Entry 8QTI (electron microscopy, 3.09 A resolution); this record covers chains D and E of the 9 polymer chains in the assembly.

== Chain D ==
Molecule: DNA-directed RNA polymerase subunit beta'
Organism: Mycolicibacterium smegmatis MC2 155
Reference sequence: A0QS66 (RPOC_MYCS2); residues 1-1317 here = UniProt positions 1-1317
Chain sequence (1317 residues; numbered 1 to 1317; the number before each row is that of its first residue):
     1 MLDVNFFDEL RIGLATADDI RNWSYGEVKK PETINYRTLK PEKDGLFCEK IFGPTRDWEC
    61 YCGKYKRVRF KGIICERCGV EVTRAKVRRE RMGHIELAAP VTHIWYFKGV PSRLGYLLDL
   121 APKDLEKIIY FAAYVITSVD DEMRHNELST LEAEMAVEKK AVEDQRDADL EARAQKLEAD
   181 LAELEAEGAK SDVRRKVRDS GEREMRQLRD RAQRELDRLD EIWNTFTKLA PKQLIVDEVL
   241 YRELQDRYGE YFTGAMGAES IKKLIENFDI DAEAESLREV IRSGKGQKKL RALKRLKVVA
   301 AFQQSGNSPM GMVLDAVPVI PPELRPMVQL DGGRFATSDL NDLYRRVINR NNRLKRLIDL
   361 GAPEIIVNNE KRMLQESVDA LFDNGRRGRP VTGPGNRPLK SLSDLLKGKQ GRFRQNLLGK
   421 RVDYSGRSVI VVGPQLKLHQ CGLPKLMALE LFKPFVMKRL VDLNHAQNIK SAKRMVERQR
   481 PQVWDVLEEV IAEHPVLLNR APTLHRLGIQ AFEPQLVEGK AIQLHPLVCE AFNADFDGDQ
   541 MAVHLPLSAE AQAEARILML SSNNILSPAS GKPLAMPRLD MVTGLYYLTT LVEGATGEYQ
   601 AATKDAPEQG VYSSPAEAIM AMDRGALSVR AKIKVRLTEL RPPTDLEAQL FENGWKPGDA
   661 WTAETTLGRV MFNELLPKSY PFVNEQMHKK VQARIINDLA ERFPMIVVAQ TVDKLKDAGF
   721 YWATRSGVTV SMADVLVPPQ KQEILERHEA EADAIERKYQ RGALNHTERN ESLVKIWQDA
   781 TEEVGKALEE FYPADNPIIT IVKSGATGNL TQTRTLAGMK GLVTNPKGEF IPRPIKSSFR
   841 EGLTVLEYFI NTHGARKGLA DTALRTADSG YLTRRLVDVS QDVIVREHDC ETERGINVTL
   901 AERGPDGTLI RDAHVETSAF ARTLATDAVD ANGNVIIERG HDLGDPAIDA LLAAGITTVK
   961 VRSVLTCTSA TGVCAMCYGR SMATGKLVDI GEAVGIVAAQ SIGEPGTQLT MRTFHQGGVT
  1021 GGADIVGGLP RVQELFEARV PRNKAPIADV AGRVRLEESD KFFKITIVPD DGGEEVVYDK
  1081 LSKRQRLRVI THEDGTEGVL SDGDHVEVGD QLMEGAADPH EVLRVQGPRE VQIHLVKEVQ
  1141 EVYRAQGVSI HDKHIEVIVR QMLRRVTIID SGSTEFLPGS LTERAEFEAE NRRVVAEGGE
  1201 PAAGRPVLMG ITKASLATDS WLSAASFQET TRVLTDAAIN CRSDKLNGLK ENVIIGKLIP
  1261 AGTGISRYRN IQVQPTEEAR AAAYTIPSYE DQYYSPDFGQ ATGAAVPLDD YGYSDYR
Disordered / not traced: 1-5, 1012-1025, 1284-1317
Metal / ion sites: Zn2+ site 1: C60, C62, C75, C78; Mg2+: D535, D537, D539; Zn2+ site 2: C890, C967, C974, C977
UniProt features mapped onto this chain:
  - binding site (Zn(2+)): C60, C62, C75, C78, C890, C967, C974, C977
  - binding site (Mg(2+)): D535, D537, D539

== Chain E ==
Molecule: DNA-directed RNA polymerase subunit omega
Organism: Mycolicibacterium smegmatis MC2 155
Notes: EC 2.7.7.6
Reference sequence: A0QWT1 (RPOZ_MYCS2); residue numbers follow UniProt; this construct covers 1-107
Chain sequence (107 residues; numbered 1 to 107; the number before each row is that of its first residue):
     1 MSTPHADAQL NAADDLGIDS SAASAYDTPL GITNPPIDEL LSRASSKYAL VIYAAKRARQ
    61 INDYYNQLGD GILEYVGPLV EPGLQEKPLS IALREIHGDL LEHTEGE
Disordered / not traced: 1-23, 68-75

== How chain D and chain E interact ==
Contacting residue pairs (62; chain D residue first):
  H439(D) - L30(E)
  H439(D) - T33(E)
  R459(D) - Q85(E)
  A492(D) - K87(E)
  E493(D) - G31(E)
  E493(D) - I32(E)
  E493(D) - K87(E)
  E493(D) - S90(E)  hydrogen bond
  E513(D) - G31(E)
  E513(D) - I32(E)  hydrogen bond (side chain-backbone)
  E550(D) - A55(E)
  E550(D) - R59(E)  salt bridge
  Q552(D) - L89(E)
  A553(D) - V51(E)
  E554(D) - V51(E)
  R556(D) - I32(E)  hydrogen bond (side chain-backbone)
  R556(D) - N34(E)  hydrogen bond (side chain-backbone)
  R556(D) - L89(E)
  R556(D) - S90(E)
  I557(D) - K47(E)
  I557(D) - V51(E)  hydrophobic
  L558(D) - K47(E)
  L558(D) - V51(E)  hydrophobic
  L560(D) - I32(E)  hydrophobic
  N563(D) - I37(E)
  P704(D) - D38(E)
  M705(D) - I37(E)  hydrophobic
  M705(D) - D38(E)  hydrogen bond (backbone-side chain)
  I706(D) - P29(E)  hydrophobic
  I706(D) - D38(E)
  Q710(D) - Y26(E)
  Q710(D) - D27(E)  hydrogen bond (side chain-backbone)
  K714(D) - D27(E)  salt bridge
  D989(D) - S46(E)
  D989(D) - Y48(E)
  I990(D) - Y48(E)
  E992(D) - Y48(E)  hydrogen bond
  G1262(D) - Y48(E)
  T1263(D) - Y48(E)
  S1266(D) - G106(E)
  R1267(D) - E105(E)
  R1267(D) - G106(E)
  R1267(D) - E107(E)  salt bridge
  Y1268(D) - S46(E)  hydrogen bond
  Y1268(D) - Y48(E)  hydrophobic
  Y1268(D) - A49(E)
  Y1268(D) - I52(E)
  N1270(D) - G106(E)  hydrogen bond (backbone-backbone)
  I1271(D) - A49(E)
  I1271(D) - K56(E)  hydrogen bond (backbone-side chain)
  I1271(D) - T104(E)
  Q1272(D) - H103(E)
  Q1272(D) - T104(E)  hydrogen bond (backbone-backbone)
  V1273(D) - Y53(E)  hydrophobic
  V1273(D) - Q60(E)  hydrogen bond (backbone-side chain)
  V1273(D) - E102(E)
  Q1274(D) - E102(E)  hydrogen bond
  P1275(D) - L101(E)  hydrophobic
  T1276(D) - L100(E)  hydrogen bond (side chain-backbone)
  T1276(D) - E102(E)
  A1279(D) - L79(E)  hydrophobic
  A1279(D) - L100(E)
Also at the interface, not in a pair above, chain D (42 interface residues in all): H494, P495, A549, S562, V707, G991, R1269
Also at the interface, not in a pair above, chain E (41 interface residues in all): S24, A25, P35, P36, L50, V76, E86

== In short ==
The interface between chain D and chain E involves 42 residues on one side and 41 on the other; the contacts
include 14 hydrogen bonds and 3 salt bridges. Among the polar pairs are E550(D)-R59(E), K714(D)-D27(E) and
R1267(D)-E107(E).
Here chain D is DNA-directed RNA polymerase subunit beta' and chain E is DNA-directed RNA polymerase subunit
omega, both from Mycolicibacterium smegmatis MC2 155. Entry 8QTI (Mycobacterium smegnatis RNAP open promoter
complex with SigmaA and RbpA) was determined by electron microscopy together with 8Q3I, 8QN8, 8QU6, 8R2M,
8R3M, 8R6P and 8R6R from the same study.
